2O5J - chains H and D of the 8 polymer chains in the assembly; structure by X-ray diffraction, 3.00 A resolution.

[Chain H]
Molecule: 16-nt RNA strand
Sequence (16 nucleotides; numbered 1 to 16; the number before each row is that of its first residue):
     1 GAGUCUGCGG CGCGCG
Ion coordination: Mg2+: G16 (together with AMP-CPP) (shared with Asp739(D), Asp741(D), Asp743(D) of chain D)

[Chain D]
Protein: DNA-directed RNA polymerase beta' chain
Organism: Thermus thermophilus
Notes: EC 2.7.7.6
UniProt: Q8RQE8 (RPOC_THET8); residues 1-1524 here = UniProt positions 1-1524
Sequence (1524 residues; row label = number of the first residue in the row):
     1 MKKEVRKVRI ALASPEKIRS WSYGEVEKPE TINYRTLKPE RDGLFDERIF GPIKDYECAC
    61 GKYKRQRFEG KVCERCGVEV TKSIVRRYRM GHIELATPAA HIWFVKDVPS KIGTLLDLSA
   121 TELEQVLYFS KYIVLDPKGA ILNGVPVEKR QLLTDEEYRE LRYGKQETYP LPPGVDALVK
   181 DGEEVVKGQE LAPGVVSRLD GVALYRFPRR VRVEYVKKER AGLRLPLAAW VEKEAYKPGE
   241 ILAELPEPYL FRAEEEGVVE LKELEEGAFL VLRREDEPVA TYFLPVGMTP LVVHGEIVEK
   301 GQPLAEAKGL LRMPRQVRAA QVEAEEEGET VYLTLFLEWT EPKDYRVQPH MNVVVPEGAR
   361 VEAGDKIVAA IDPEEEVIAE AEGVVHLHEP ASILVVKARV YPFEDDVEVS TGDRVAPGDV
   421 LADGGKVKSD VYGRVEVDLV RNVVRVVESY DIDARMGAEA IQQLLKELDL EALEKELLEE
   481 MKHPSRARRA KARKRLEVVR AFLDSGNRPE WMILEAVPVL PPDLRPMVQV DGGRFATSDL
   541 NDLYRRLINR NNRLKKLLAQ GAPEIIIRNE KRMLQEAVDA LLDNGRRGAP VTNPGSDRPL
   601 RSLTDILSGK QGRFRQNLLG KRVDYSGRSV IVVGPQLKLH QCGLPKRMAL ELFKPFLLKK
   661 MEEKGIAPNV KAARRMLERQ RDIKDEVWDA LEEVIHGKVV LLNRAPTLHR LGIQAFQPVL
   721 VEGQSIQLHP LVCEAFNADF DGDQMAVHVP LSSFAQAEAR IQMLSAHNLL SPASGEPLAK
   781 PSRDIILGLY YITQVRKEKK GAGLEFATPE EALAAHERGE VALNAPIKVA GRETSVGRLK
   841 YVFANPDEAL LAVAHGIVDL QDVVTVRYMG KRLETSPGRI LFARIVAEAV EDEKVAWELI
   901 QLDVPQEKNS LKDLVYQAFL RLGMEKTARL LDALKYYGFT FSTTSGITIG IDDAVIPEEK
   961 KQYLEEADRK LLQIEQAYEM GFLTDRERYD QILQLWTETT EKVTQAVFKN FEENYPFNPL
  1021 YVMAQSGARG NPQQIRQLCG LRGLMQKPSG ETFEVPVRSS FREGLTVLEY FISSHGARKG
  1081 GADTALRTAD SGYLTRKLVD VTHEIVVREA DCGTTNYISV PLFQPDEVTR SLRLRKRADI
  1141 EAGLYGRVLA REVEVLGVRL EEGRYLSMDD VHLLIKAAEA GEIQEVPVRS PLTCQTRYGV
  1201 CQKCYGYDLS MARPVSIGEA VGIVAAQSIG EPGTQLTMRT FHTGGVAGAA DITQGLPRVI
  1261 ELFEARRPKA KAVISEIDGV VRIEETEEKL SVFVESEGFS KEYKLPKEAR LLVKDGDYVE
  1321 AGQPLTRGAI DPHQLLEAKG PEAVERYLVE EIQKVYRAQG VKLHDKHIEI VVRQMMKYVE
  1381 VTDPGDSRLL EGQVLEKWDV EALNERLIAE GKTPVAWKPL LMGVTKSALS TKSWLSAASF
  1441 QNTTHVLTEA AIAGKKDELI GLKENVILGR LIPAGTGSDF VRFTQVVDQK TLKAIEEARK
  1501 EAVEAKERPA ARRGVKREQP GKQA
Not modelled in the structure: 1, 208-390, 1272-1328, 1506-1524
Ion coordination: Zn2+ site 1: Cys58, Cys60, Cys73, Cys76; Mg2+ site 1: Asp739, Asp741, Asp743 (together with AMP-CPP) (shared with G16(H) of chain H); Mg2+ site 2: Asp739 (together with AMP-CPP); Zn2+ site 2: Cys1112, Cys1194, Cys1201, Cys1204
Small-molecule neighbours: AMP-CPP (APC; diphosphomethylphosphonic acid adenosyl ester): Arg704, Pro706, Asn737, Asp739, Asp741, Asp743, Arg783, Arg1029, Thr1088, Met1238, Arg1239, His1242
Reported in the primary citation:
  - conformationally variable residues (helix shift, order/disorder transition): Ala1077 to Thr1095, Leu1236 to Gln1254

[How chain H and chain D interact]
Residue-residue contacts (18):
  A2(H) - Lys671(D)  salt bridge to the phosphate
  U4(H) - Lys82(D)  salt bridge to the phosphate
  U6(H) - Val528(D)  phosphate contact
  U6(H) - Gln529(D)  sugar contact
  U6(H) - Val530(D)  phosphate contact
  G7(H) - Gln529(D)  phosphate contact
  G7(H) - Val530(D)  phosphate contact
  G7(H) - Asp531(D)  phosphate contact
  G9(H) - Arg598(D)  hydrogen bond to the sugar
  G9(H) - Arg601(D)  salt bridge to the phosphate
  G10(H) - Gln611(D)  hydrogen bond to the phosphate
  C15(H) - Gly742(D)  hydrogen bond to the sugar
  G16(H) - Arg704(D)  hydrogen bond to the sugar
  G16(H) - Ala705(D)  base contact
  G16(H) - Asp739(D)  phosphate contact
  G16(H) - Asp741(D)  phosphate contact
  G16(H) - Gly742(D)  sugar contact
  G16(H) - Asp743(D)  hydrogen bond to the sugar
Other interface residues (no listed pair), chain H (9 interface residues in all): C5
Other interface residues (no listed pair), chain D (17 interface residues in all): Lys54, Asp55

[In short]
Chain H and chain D form an interface of 9 and 17 residues respectively, with 5 hydrogen bonds and 3 salt
bridges. Polar contacts include G9(H)-Arg598(D), C15(H)-Gly742(D) and G16(H)-Arg704(D). Ligands of chain D:
AMP-CPP. The Mg2+ site 1 is built by Asp739(D), Asp741(D), Asp743(D) and G16(H). The paper reports
conformational variability at Ala1077(D) and Leu1236(D).
Here chain H is a 16-nt RNA strand and chain D is DNA-directed RNA polymerase beta' chain (Thermus
thermophilus). Entry 2O5J (Crystal structure of the T. thermophilus RNAP polymerase elongation complex with
the NTP substrate analog) was determined by X-ray diffraction together with 2PPB from the same study.
